PDB entry 3J6L | electron microscopy, 9.00 A resolution (very low resolution: no residue pairs are listed; an interface is given only as per-side residue counts) | chain B

Chain B:
Molecule: Coxsackievirus and adenovirus receptor
Source organism: Homo sapiens
UniProt: P78310 (CXAR_HUMAN); numbering as in UniProt (aligned over 15-140)
Amino-acid sequence (126 residues; each row starts with the number of its first residue):
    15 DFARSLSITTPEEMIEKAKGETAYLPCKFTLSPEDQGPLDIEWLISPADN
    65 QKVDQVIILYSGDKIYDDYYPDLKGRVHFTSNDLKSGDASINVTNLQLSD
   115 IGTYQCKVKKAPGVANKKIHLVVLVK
Not modelled in the structure: 15-18, 140
UniProt features mapped onto this chain:
  - glycosylation: Asn-106 (N-linked (GlcNAc...) asparagine)
  - mutagenesis: Val-70 to Ile-72 (Abolishes binding to adenovirus type 5)
Disulfide bonds: Cys-41/Cys-120

Overview:
UniProt lists 3 mutagenesis sites.
Chain B is Coxsackievirus and adenovirus receptor (Homo sapiens); the structure, Kinetic and Structural
Analysis of Coxsackievirus B3 Receptor Interactions and Formation of the A-particle, was determined by
electron microscopy (same publication as 3J6M, 3J6N and 3J6O).
